Entry 8ATX (electron microscopy, 7.00 A resolution (low resolution: residue-level contacts below are approximate; hydrogen-bond / salt-bridge calls are withheld)); this record covers chains A and B.

== Chain A (and B) ==
Molecule: Baculoviral IAP repeat-containing protein 6
Organism: Homo sapiens
Notes: EC 2.3.2.27; chain B of this document is another copy of the same molecule, construct and numbering; everything in this record applies to it too
UniProtKB: Q9NR09 (BIRC6_HUMAN); numbering as in UniProt (aligned over 1-4857)
Chain sequence (4867 residues; each row starts with the number of its first residue):
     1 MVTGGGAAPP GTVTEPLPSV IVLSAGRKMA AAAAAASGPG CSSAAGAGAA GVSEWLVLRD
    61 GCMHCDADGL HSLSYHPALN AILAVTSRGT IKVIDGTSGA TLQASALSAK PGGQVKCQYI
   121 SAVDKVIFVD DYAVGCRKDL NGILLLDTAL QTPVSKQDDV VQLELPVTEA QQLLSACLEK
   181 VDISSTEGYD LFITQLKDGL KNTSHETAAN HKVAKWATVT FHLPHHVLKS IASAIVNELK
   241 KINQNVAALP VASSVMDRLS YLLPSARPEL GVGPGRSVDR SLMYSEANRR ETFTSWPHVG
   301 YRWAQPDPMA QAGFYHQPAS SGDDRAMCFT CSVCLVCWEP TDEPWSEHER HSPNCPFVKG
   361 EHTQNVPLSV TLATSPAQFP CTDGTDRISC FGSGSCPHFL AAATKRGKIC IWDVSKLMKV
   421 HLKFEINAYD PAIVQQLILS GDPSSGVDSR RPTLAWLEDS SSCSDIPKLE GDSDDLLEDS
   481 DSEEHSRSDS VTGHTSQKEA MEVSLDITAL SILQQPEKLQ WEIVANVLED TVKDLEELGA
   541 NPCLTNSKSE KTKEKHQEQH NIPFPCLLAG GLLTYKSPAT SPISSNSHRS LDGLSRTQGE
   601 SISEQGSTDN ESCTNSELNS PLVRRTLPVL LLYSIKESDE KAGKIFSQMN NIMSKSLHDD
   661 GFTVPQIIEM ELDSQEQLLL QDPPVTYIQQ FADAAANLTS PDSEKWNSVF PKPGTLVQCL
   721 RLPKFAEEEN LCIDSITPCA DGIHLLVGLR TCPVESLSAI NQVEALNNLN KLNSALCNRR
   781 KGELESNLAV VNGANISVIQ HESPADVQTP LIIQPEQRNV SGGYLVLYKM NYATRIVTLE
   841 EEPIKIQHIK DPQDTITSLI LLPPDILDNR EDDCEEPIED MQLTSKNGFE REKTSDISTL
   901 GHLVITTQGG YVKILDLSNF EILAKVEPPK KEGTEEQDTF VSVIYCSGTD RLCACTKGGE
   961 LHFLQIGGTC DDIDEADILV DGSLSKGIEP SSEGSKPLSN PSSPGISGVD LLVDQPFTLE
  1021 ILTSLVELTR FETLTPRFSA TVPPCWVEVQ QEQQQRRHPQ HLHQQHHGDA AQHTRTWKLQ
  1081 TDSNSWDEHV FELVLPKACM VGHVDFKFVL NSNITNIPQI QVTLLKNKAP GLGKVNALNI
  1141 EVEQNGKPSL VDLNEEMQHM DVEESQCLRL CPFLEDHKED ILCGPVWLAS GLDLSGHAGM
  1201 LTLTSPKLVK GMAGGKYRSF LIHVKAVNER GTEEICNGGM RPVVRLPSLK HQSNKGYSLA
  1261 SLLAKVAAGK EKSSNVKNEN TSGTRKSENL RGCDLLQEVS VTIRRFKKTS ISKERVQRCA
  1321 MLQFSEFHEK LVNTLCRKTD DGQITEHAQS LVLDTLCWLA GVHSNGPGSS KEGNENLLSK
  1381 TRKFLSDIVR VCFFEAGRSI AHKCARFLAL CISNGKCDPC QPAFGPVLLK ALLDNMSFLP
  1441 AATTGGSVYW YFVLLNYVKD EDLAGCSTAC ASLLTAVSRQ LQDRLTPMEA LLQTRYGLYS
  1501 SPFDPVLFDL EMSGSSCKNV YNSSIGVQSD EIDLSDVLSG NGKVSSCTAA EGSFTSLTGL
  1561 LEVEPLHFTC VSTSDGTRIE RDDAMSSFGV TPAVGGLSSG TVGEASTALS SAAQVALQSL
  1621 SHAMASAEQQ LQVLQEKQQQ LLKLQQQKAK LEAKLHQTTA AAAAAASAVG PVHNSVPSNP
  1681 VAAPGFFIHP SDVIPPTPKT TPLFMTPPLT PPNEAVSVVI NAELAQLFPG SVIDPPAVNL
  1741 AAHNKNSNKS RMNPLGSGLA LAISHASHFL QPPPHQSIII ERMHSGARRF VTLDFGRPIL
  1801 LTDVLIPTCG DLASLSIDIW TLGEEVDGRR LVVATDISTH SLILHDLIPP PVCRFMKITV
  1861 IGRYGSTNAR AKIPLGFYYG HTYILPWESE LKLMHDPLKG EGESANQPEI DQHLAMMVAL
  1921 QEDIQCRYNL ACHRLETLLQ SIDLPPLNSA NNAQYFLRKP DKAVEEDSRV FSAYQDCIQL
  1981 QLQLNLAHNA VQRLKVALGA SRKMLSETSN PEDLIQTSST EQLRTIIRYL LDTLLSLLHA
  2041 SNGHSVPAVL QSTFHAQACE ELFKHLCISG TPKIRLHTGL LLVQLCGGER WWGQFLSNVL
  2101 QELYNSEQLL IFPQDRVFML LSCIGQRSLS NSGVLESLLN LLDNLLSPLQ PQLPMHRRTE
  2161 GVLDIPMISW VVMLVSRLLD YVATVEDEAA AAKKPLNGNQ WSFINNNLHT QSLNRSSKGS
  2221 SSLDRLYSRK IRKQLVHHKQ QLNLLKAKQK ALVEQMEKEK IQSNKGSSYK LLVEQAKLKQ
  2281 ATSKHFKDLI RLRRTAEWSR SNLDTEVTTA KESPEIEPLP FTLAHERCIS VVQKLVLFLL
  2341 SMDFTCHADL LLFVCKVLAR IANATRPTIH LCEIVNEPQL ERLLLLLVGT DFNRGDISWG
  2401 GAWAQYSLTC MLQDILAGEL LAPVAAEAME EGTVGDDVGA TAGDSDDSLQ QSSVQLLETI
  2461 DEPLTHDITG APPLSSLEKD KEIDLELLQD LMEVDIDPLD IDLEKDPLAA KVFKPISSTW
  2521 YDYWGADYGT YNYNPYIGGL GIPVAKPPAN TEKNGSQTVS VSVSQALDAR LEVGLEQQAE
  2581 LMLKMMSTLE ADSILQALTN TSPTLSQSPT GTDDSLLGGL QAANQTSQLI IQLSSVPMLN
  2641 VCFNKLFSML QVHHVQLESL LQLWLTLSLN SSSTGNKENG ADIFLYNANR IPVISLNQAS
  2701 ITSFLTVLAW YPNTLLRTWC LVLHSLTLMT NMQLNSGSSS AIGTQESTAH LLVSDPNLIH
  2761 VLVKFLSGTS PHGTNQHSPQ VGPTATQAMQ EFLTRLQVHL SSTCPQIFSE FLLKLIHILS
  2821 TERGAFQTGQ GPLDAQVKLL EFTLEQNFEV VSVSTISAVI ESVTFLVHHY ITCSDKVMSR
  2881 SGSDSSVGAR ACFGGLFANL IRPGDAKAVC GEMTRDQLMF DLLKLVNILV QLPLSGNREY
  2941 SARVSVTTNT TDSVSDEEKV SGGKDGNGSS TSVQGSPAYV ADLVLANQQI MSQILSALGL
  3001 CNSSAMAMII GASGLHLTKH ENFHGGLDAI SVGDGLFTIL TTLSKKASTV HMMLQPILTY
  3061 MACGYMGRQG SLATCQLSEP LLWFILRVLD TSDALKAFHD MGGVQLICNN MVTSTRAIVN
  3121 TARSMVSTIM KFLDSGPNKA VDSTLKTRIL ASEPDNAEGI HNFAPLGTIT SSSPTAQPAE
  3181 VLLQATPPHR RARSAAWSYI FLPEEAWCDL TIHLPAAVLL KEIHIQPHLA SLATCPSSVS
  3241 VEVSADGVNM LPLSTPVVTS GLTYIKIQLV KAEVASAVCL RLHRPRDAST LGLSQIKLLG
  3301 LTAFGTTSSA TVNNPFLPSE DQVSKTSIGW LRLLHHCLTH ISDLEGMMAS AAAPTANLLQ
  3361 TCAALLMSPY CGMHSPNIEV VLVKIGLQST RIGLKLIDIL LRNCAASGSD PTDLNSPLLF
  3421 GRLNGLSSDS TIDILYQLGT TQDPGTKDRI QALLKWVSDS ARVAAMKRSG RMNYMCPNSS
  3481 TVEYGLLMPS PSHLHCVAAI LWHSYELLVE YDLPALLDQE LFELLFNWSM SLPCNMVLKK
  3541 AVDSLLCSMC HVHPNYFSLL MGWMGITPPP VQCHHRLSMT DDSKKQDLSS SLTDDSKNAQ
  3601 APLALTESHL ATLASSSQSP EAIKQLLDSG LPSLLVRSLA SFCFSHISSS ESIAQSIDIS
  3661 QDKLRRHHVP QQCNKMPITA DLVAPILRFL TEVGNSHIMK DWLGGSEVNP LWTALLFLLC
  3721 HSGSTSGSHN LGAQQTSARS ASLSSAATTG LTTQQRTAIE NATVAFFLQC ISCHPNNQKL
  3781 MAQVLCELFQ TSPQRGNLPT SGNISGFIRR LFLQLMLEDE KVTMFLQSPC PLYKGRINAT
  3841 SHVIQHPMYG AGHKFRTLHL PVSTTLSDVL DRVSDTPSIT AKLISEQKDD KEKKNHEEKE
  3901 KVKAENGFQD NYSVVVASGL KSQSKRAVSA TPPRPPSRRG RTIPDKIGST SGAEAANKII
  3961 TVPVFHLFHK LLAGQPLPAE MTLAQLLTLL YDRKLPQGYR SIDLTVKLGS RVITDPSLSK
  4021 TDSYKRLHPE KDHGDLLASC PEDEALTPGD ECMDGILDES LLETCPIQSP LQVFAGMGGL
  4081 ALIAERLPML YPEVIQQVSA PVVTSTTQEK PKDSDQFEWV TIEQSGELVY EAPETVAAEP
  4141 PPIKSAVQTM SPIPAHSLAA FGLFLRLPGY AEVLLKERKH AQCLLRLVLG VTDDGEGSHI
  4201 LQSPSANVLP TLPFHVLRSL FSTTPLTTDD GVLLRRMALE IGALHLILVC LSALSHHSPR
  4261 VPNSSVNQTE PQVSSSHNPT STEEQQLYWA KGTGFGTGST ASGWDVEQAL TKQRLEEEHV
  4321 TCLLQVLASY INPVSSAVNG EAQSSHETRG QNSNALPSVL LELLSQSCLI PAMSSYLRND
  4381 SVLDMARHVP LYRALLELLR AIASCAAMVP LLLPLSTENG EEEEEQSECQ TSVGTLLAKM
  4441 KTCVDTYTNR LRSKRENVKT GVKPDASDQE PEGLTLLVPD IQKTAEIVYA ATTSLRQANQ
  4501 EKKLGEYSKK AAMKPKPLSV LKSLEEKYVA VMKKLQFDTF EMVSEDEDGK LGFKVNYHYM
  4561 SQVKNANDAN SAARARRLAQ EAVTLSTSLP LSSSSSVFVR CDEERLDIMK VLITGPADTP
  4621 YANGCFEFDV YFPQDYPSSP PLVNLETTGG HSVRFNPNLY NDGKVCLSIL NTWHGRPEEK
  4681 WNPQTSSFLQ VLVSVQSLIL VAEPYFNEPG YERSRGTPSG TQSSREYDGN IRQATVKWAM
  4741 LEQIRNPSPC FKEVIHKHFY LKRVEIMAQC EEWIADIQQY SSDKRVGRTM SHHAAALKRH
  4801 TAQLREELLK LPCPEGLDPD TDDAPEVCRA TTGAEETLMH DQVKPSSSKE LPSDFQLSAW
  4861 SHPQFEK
Not modelled in the structure: 1-53, 442-499, 516-562, 581-620, 640-708, 756-817, 870-896, 969-1005, 1049-1073, 1133-1167, 1230-1286, 1484-1485, 1516-1530, 1539-1550, 1584-1757, 1893-1905, 1955-1963, 2151-2161, 2190-2198, 2207-2320, 2422-2561, 2604-2632, 2672-2684, 2736-2744, 2882-2911, 2945-2976, 3005-3029, 3065-3073, 3135-3158, 3306-3319, 3404-3427, 3468-3480, 3568-3601, 3654-3673, 3725-3748, 3795-3801, 3834-3842, 3874-3959, 4014-4059, 4088-4152, 4191-4207, 4263-4313, 4337-4350, 4380-4389, 4416-4429, 4446-4476, 4497-4867
Sequence notes: conflict Val-1332 (Leu in Q9NR09); expression tag (4858-4867)
Curated features (UniProtKB/Swiss-Prot):
  - region: His-3189 to Arg-3193 (HRRAR loop)
  - active site: Cys-4666 (Glycyl thioester intermediate)
  - binding site (Zn(2+)): Cys-328, Cys-331, His-348, Cys-355
  - modified residue: Ser-473 (Phosphoserine), Ser-480 (Phosphoserine), Ser-482 (Phosphoserine), Ser-581 (Phosphoserine), Ser-590 (Phosphoserine), Thr-1710 (Phosphothreonine), Ser-2222 (Phosphoserine), Ser-2955 (Phosphoserine), Thr-3931 (Phosphothreonine), Ser-4023 (Phosphoserine)
  - mutagenesis: Cys-328 (C328S: Impairs ubiquitination of CASP3, CASP7 and HTRA2 mutant 'A-306'; when associated with S-331. Abolishes interaction with DIABLO/SMAC and impairs ubiquitination of DIABLO/SMAC ...), Cys-331 (C331S: Impairs ubiquitination of CASP3, CASP7 and HTRA2 mutant 'A-306'; when associated with S-328. Abolishes interaction with DIABLO/SMAC and impairs ubiquitination of DIABLO/SMAC ...), Asp-342 (D342A: Abolishes interaction with CASP3 and the caspase inhibition activity on CASP3. Impairs interaction with CASP7 and abolishes the caspase inhibition activity on CASP7 ...), His-351 (H351D: Impairs interaction with CASP3 and abolishes the caspase inhibition activity on CASP3. Impairs interaction with CASP7 but has little effect on the caspase inhibition activity on CASP7 ...), Ala-1616 to Ala-1666 (Slightly impairs interaction with DIABLO/SMAC. Abolishes interaction with DIABLO/SMAC and impairs ubiquitination of DIABLO/SMAC; when associated with S-328 and S-331), Ser-2228 to Thr-2295 (Impairs DIABLO/SMAC inhibition on the ubiquitination of MAP1LC3B by BIRC6. Enhances ubiquitination of DIABLO/SMAC. Severely impairs DIABLO/SMAC inhibition on the ubiquitination of MAP1LC3B by BIRC6 ...), His-3189 to Arg-3193 (Impairs interaction with monomeric DIABLO/SMAC 'D-81' mutant; Impairs interaction with CASP7 and mildly impairs the caspase inhibition activity on CASP7 ...), Arg-3190 to Arg-3193 (No effect on DIABLO/SMAC inhibition on the ubiquitination of MAP1LC3B by BIRC6. No effect on ubiquitination of DIABLO/SMAC ...), Val-4094 to Ser-4145 (Impairs MAP1LC3B ubiquitination without disrupting HTRA2 ubiquitination), Cys-4666 (C4666A: Catalytically inactive; fails to autoubiquitinate in the presence of UBA6)
Ion coordination: Zn2+: Cys-328, Cys-331, His-348, Cys-355
What the authors report for this chain:
  - mutagenesis - D342Q, C4666A: abolished catalytic activity
  - catalytic residues: Cys-4666
  - post-translational modification sites: Lys-2270 (citing earlier work)

== How chain A and chain B interact ==
Pairs across the interface - 207 pairs, chain A then chain B:
  His-1933(A) with Asn-3761(B)
  Ala-1950(A) with Met-3125(B)
  Glu-2107(A) with Tyr-3484(B); Met-3488(B)
  Ser-2169(A) with Val-3126(B)
  Trp-2170(A) with Ile-3129(B)
  Met-2173(A) with Val-3126(B); Ile-3129(B); Met-3130(B)
  Arg-2177(A) with Met-3130(B); Leu-3133(B); Asp-3134(B)
  Phe-2203(A) with Ala-3216(B); Ala-3217(B); Phe-3304(B)
  Ile-2204(A) with Asp-3134(B)
  Asn-2205(A) with Asp-3134(B)
  Asp-2343(A) with Val-3119(B)
  Phe-2344(A) with Thr-3115(B); Ile-3118(B); Asn-3120(B); Ser-3368(B)
  Cys-2346(A) with Val-3119(B); Asn-3120(B)
  His-2347(A) with Asn-3120(B); Ala-3122(B); Ser-3124(B)
  Ala-2348(A) with Asn-3120(B)
  Asp-2349(A) with Ser-3124(B); Val-3126(B); Ser-3127(B)
  Leu-2352(A) with Phe-3304(B)
  Phe-2353(A) with Val-3126(B)
  Phe-2392(A) with Ala-3117(B)
  Arg-2394(A) with Thr-3074(B)
  Gly-2395(A) with Lys-3271(B)
  Asp-2396(A) with Lys-3271(B); Gln-3322(B)
  Ile-2397(A) with Ile-3118(B); Thr-3121(B); Gln-3322(B); Lys-3325(B); Thr-3326(B)
  Trp-2399(A) with Ala-3117(B); Ile-3118(B); Val-3119(B)
  Gly-2400(A) with Val-3119(B)
  Ala-2402(A) with Val-3274(B)
  Trp-2403(A) with Ala-3217(B); Thr-3302(B); Ala-3303(B)
  Leu-2669(A) with Asn-3249(B)
  Leu-2685(A) with Val-3248(B)
  Tyr-2686(A) with Asn-3249(B)
  Pro-2712(A) with His-2869(B)
  Asn-2713(A) with His-2869(B); Cys-2873(B)
  Leu-2715(A) with Asp-2875(B); Lys-2876(B)
  Leu-2716(A) with Lys-2876(B); Ser-3254(B); Thr-3255(B)
  Arg-2717(A) with Lys-2876(B); Leu-3251(B); Pro-3252(B); Leu-3253(B); Glu-3273(B)
  Cys-2720(A) with Pro-3252(B)
  Leu-2721(A) with Leu-3251(B)
  Lys-2764(A) with Arg-2823(B)
  Pro-2771(A) with His-2869(B); Tyr-2870(B)
  His-2772(A) with Tyr-2870(B); Cys-2873(B); Ser-2874(B); Asp-2875(B)
  Gly-2773(A) with Asp-2875(B); Arg-2915(B)
  Thr-2774(A) with Tyr-2870(B); Arg-2915(B)
  Asn-2775(A) with Ser-2879(B)
  His-2777(A) with Thr-3255(B); Pro-3256(B); Val-3257(B); Val-3258(B)
  Gln-2780(A) with Trp-3207(B); Pro-3256(B)
  Pro-2783(A) with Arg-3281(B)
  Thr-2784(A) with Glu-3242(B); Arg-3281(B)
  Arg-2823(A) with Lys-2764(B)
  Thr-2828(A) with Gln-2830(B)
  Gln-2830(A) with Thr-2828(B); Gln-2830(B)
  His-2869(A) with Pro-2712(B); Asn-2713(B); Pro-2771(B)
  Tyr-2870(A) with Pro-2771(B); His-2772(B); Thr-2774(B)
  Cys-2873(A) with Asn-2713(B); His-2772(B)
  Ser-2874(A) with His-2772(B)
  Asp-2875(A) with His-2772(B)
  Lys-2876(A) with Leu-2715(B); Leu-2716(B); Arg-2717(B)
  Ser-2879(A) with Asn-2775(B); Arg-3286(B)
  Ser-2881(A) with Arg-3286(B); Asp-3287(B)
  Glu-2912(A) with Pro-3285(B)
  Arg-2915(A) with Gly-2773(B); Thr-2774(B)
  Thr-3074(A) with Arg-2394(B)
  Thr-3115(A) with Phe-2344(B)
  Ala-3117(A) with Phe-2392(B); Trp-2399(B)
  Ile-3118(A) with Phe-2344(B); Ile-2397(B); Trp-2399(B)
  Val-3119(A) with Asp-2343(B); Cys-2346(B); Trp-2399(B); Gly-2400(B)
  Asn-3120(A) with Phe-2344(B); Cys-2346(B); His-2347(B); Ala-2348(B)
  Thr-3121(A) with Ile-2397(B)
  Ala-3122(A) with His-2347(B)
  Ser-3124(A) with His-2347(B); Asp-2349(B)
  Met-3125(A) with Ala-1950(B)
  Val-3126(A) with Met-2173(B); Asp-2349(B); Phe-2353(B)
  Ser-3127(A) with Asp-2349(B)
  Ile-3129(A) with Asp-2115(B); Trp-2170(B); Met-2173(B)
  Met-3130(A) with Met-2173(B); Arg-2177(B)
  Leu-3133(A) with Arg-2177(B)
  Asp-3134(A) with Arg-2177(B); Ile-2204(B); Asn-2205(B)
  Trp-3207(A) with Gln-2780(B)
  Ala-3217(A) with Phe-2203(B); Trp-2403(B)
  Ala-3230(A) with Ala-3230(B)
  Leu-3232(A) with Leu-3232(B); Ala-3233(B)
  Ala-3233(A) with Leu-3232(B); Thr-3263(B)
  Glu-3242(A) with Thr-2784(B)
  Val-3248(A) with Leu-2685(B)
  Asn-3249(A) with Leu-2669(B); Tyr-2686(B)
  Leu-3251(A) with Arg-2717(B); Leu-2721(B)
  Pro-3252(A) with Arg-2717(B); Cys-2720(B)
  Leu-3253(A) with Arg-2717(B)
  Ser-3254(A) with Leu-2716(B)
  Thr-3255(A) with Leu-2716(B); His-2777(B)
  Pro-3256(A) with His-2777(B); Gln-2780(B)
  Val-3258(A) with His-2777(B); Arg-3286(B)
  Ser-3260(A) with Ser-3260(B); Arg-3286(B)
  Gly-3261(A) with Gly-3261(B); Asp-3287(B)
  Leu-3262(A) with Arg-3286(B); Asp-3287(B)
  Thr-3263(A) with Ala-3233(B); Asp-3287(B)
  Tyr-3264(A) with Asp-3287(B)
  Lys-3271(A) with Gly-2395(B); Asp-2396(B)
  Glu-3273(A) with Arg-2717(B)
  Val-3274(A) with Ala-2402(B)
  Arg-3281(A) with Pro-2783(B)
  Pro-3285(A) with Glu-2912(B)
  Arg-3286(A) with Ser-2879(B); Ser-2881(B); Val-3258(B); Ser-3260(B); Leu-3262(B)
  Asp-3287(A) with Ser-2881(B); Gly-3261(B); Leu-3262(B); Thr-3263(B); Tyr-3264(B)
  Ala-3303(A) with Phe-2203(B); Trp-2403(B)
  Phe-3304(A) with Phe-2203(B); Ile-2204(B)
  Gln-3322(A) with Asp-2396(B); Ile-2397(B)
  Lys-3325(A) with Ile-2397(B)
  Thr-3326(A) with Ile-2397(B)
  Tyr-3484(A) with Glu-2107(B)
  Met-3488(A) with Glu-2107(B)
  Asn-3761(A) with His-1933(B)
Also at the interface, not in a pair above, chain A (143 interface residues in all): Leu-1761, Pro-1946, Ala-1953, Ser-2106, Leu-2109, Asp-2115, Phe-2118, Val-2162, Asn-2206, Asp-2391, Tyr-2711, His-2724, Thr-2769, Gln-2776, Ser-2778, Gln-2827, Ser-3114, Phe-3132, Ala-3216, Leu-3219, Met-3250, Val-3257, His-3283, Arg-3284, Thr-3302, Leu-3365, Ser-3368, Tyr-3370, Ser-3428, Thr-3481, Met-3536, Ala-4159
Also at the interface, not in a pair above, chain B (143 interface residues in all): Ser-1535, Leu-1761, Pro-1946, Ala-1953, Ser-2106, Leu-2109, Phe-2118, Val-2162, Ser-2169, Asn-2206, Leu-2351, Leu-2352, Asp-2391, Tyr-2711, Thr-2769, Gln-2776, Ser-2778, Gln-2827, Ser-3114, Phe-3132, Leu-3219, Met-3250, His-3283, Arg-3284, Tyr-3370, Ser-3428, Thr-3481, Met-3536, Ala-4159

== Summary ==
The chain A/chain B interface involves 143 residues from each chain. Cys-328(A), Cys-331(A), His-348(A) and
Cys-355(A) form the Zn2+ site. UniProt lists active-site residue Cys-4666(A), 4 Zn2+-binding residues and 16
mutagenesis sites on chain A. The paper reports the catalytic residue Cys-4666(A); D342Q and C4666A of chain A
abolish catalytic activity.
Both chains are Baculoviral IAP repeat-containing protein 6 (Homo sapiens). Entry 8ATX (Cryo-EM structure of
human BIRC6 - no substrate) was determined by electron microscopy together with 8ATU, 8AUK and 8AUW from the
same study.
